PDB entry 6VTR | X-ray diffraction, 2.30 A resolution | chains A and B

== Chain A (and B) ==
Molecule: Galectin-7
Source organism: Homo sapiens
Notes: chain B of this document is another copy of the same molecule, construct and numbering; everything in this record applies to it too
Reference sequence: P47929 (LEG7_HUMAN); residues 1-135 here correspond to UniProt positions 2-136 (UniProt number = residue number + 1)
Chain sequence (135 residues; numbered 1 to 135; the number before each row is that of its first residue):
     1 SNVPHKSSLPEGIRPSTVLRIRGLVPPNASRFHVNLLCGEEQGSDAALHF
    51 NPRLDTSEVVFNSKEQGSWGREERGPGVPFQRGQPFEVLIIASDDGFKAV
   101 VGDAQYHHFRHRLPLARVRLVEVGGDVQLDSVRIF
Disordered / not traced: 1 (chain B: 1-3)
Sequence notes: engineered mutation Ser16 (Gly17 in P47929)
Reported in the primary citation:
  - conformationally variable residues (loop rearrangement): Ser8 to Thr17
  - mutagenesis - F135S: decreased expression
  - allosteric site: Arg20, His49, Phe50, Phe61, Asn62, Val88, Asp103, Ala104, Tyr106 (from molecular simulation)

== Interface between chain A and chain B ==
Pairs across the interface (36):
  Arg14(A) - Asp95(B)  salt bridge
  Ser16(A) - Pro15(B)
  Ser16(A) - Ser16(B)  hydrogen bond
  Ser16(A) - Ile91(B)
  Ser16(A) - Ala92(B)  hydrogen bond (side chain-backbone)
  Ser16(A) - Ser93(B)
  Ser16(A) - Lys98(B)  hydrogen bond (backbone-side chain)
  Val18(A) - Val18(B)  hydrophobic
  Val18(A) - Ile91(B)  hydrophobic
  Arg20(A) - Gly102(B)  hydrogen bond (side chain-backbone)
  Arg20(A) - Asp103(B)  salt bridge
  Arg22(A) - Glu87(B)  salt bridge
  Arg22(A) - Asp103(B)  salt bridge
  Glu87(A) - Arg22(B)  salt bridge
  Glu87(A) - Glu87(B)
  Ile91(A) - Ser16(B)
  Ile91(A) - Val18(B)  hydrophobic
  Ile91(A) - Phe135(B)  hydrophobic
  Ala92(A) - Ser16(B)  hydrogen bond (backbone-side chain)
  Ser93(A) - Ser16(B)
  Asp95(A) - Arg14(B)  salt bridge
  Lys98(A) - Ser16(B)  hydrogen bond (side chain-backbone)
  Lys98(A) - Phe135(B)  hydrogen bond (side chain-backbone)
  Val100(A) - Phe135(B)  hydrophobic
  Gly102(A) - Arg20(B)  hydrogen bond (backbone-side chain)
  Asp103(A) - Arg20(B)  salt bridge
  Asp103(A) - Arg22(B)  salt bridge
  Asp103(A) - Arg133(B)  hydrogen bond (backbone-side chain)
  Asp103(A) - Phe135(B)
  Gln105(A) - Phe135(B)
  Arg133(A) - Asp103(B)
  Phe135(A) - Ile91(B)  hydrophobic
  Phe135(A) - Lys98(B)  hydrogen bond (backbone-side chain)
  Phe135(A) - Val100(B)  hydrophobic
  Phe135(A) - Asp103(B)
  Phe135(A) - Ala104(B)
Other interface residues (no listed pair), chain A (22 interface residues in all): Pro15, Thr17, Leu89, Asp94, Ala104
Other interface residues (no listed pair), chain B (21 interface residues in all): Thr17, Leu89, Gln105

== In short ==
The interface between chain A and chain B involves 22 residues on one side and 21 on the other, with 10
hydrogen bonds and 8 salt bridges. Polar contacts include Arg14(A)-Asp95(B), Arg20(A)-Asp103(B) and
Arg22(A)-Glu87(B). The paper reports that F135S of chain A reduces expression; an allosteric site at Arg20(A),
His49(A) and Phe50(A) among others.
Both chains are Galectin-7 (Homo sapiens). Entry 6VTR (Crystal structure of G16S human Galectin-7 mutant) was
determined by X-ray diffraction, deposited together with 6VTO, 6VTP, 6VTQ and 6VTS.
